5AOX - chains B and C of the 3 polymer chains in the assembly; structure by X-ray diffraction, 2.04 A resolution.

# Chain B
Name: Signal recognition particle 14 kDa protein
From: Homo sapiens
UniProtKB: P37108 (SRP14_HUMAN); residues 2-95 here = UniProt positions 2-95
Amino-acid sequence (94 residues; each row starts with the number of its first residue):
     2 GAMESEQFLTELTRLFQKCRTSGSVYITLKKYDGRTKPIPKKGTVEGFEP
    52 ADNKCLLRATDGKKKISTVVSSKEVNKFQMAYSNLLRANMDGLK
Not modelled in the structure: 41-48
Differences from the reference sequence: engineered mutation Gly2 (Val in P37108), Ala3 (Leu in P37108), Met4 (Leu in P37108)
UniProt features mapped onto this chain:
  - modified residue: Tyr27 (Phosphotyrosine)

# Chain C
Molecule: Alu jo consensus RNA
Notes: fragment: alu jo left truncated monomer
Sequence (87 nucleotides; numbered 1 to 118; 31 numbers in that range are skipped by the numbering (no residue carries them; nothing is unmodelled there); the number before each row is that of its first residue):
     1 GGCCGGGCGCGGUGGCUCACGCCUGUAAUCCCAGCACUUUGGGAGGCCGA
    51 GGCGGGAGGAUCGCGAACA
   101 CGCGAGACCCCGUCUCUA
Modified / non-standard residues: GDP (guanosine-5'-diphosphate) at position 1
Ion coordination: Mg2+ site 1: U17, G41; Mg2+ site 2: A57, G59; Mg2+ site 3 near C108 (its only coordinating residue here)

# How chain B and chain C interact
Contacting residue pairs (28; chain B residue first):
  Gly2(B) - U29(C)  hydrogen bond to the phosphate
  Gly2(B) - C30(C)  hydrogen bond to the phosphate
  Ser23(B) - C22(C)  phosphate contact
  Gly24(B) - C22(C)  hydrogen bond to the phosphate
  Ser25(B) - C23(C)  hydrogen bond to the phosphate
  Tyr27(B) - C23(C)  hydrogen bond to the phosphate
  Tyr27(B) - U24(C)  phosphate contact
  Lys31(B) - U26(C)  salt bridge to the phosphate
  Lys31(B) - A27(C)  salt bridge to the phosphate
  Tyr33(B) - A27(C)  sugar contact
  Arg36(B) - A27(C)  sugar contact
  Thr37(B) - A27(C)  base contact
  Lys38(B) - A27(C)  base contact
  Lys38(B) - C47(C)  phosphate contact
  Lys38(B) - C48(C)  salt bridge to the phosphate
  Pro39(B) - A27(C)  base contact
  Pro39(B) - C47(C)  sugar contact
  Pro39(B) - G49(C)  phosphate contact
  Leu57(B) - A27(C)  sugar contact
  Arg59(B) - U26(C)  salt bridge to the phosphate
  Arg59(B) - A27(C)  salt bridge to the phosphate
  Arg59(B) - A28(C)  salt bridge to the phosphate
  Gly63(B) - U24(C)  base contact
  Lys64(B) - G21(C)  salt bridge to the phosphate
  Lys66(B) - G25(C)  hydrogen bond to the base
  Lys66(B) - U26(C)  hydrogen bond to the base
  Lys66(B) - U29(C)  salt bridge to the phosphate
  Lys66(B) - C30(C)  phosphate contact
Also at the interface, not in a pair above, chain B (19 interface residues in all): Thr29, Thr61, Lys65
Also at the interface, not in a pair above, chain C (15 interface residues in all): C20, A50

# Summary
The interface between chain B and chain C involves 19 residues on one side and 15 on the other; the contacts
include 7 hydrogen bonds and 8 salt bridges. Polar contacts include Lys66(B)-G25(C), Lys66(B)-U26(C) and
Gly2(B)-U29(C).
Here chain B is Signal recognition particle 14 kDa protein (Homo sapiens) and chain C is Alu jo consensus RNA.
Entry 5AOX (Human Alu RNA retrotransposition complex in the ribosome-stalling conformation) was determined by
X-ray diffraction.
